Entry 5G03 (X-ray diffraction, 1.35 A resolution); this record covers chain A.

== Chain A ==
Molecule: Carbonic anhydrase 2
From: Homo sapiens
Notes: EC 4.2.1.1; fragment: catalytic domain
UniProt: P00918 (CAH2_HUMAN); the author numbering skips numbers that UniProt does not, so the offset changes along the chain: 1-125 = UniProt 1-125; 127-261 = UniProt 126-260
Amino-acid sequence (260 residues; row label = number of the first residue in the row; note: 1 number in that range is skipped by the numbering (no residue carries it; nothing is unmodelled there)):
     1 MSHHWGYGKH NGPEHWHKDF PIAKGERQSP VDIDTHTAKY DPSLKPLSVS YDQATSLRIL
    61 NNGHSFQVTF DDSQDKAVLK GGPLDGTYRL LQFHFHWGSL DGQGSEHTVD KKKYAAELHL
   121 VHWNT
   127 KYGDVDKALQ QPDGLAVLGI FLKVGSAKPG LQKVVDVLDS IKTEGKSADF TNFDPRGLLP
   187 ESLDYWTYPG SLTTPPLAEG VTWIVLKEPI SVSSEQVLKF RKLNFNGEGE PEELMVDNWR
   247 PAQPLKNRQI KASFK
Unresolved in the structure: 1-3
Construct notes: engineered mutation Ser65 (Ala in P00918), Gln67 (Asn in P00918), Thr69 (Glu in P00918), Leu91 (Ile in P00918), Val131 (Phe130 in P00918), Asp132 (Gly131 in P00918), Leu135 (Val134 in P00918), Glu170 (Lys169 in P00918), Ala204 (Leu203 in P00918), Gly206 (Cys205 in P00918)
Bound ions: Zn2+: His94, His96, His119 (together with psammaplin c)
Residues lining bound ligands: psammaplin c (OE2): His64, Gln92, His94, His96, Glu106, His119, Val121, Val131, Leu135, Leu141, Val143, Ser197, Leu198, Thr199, Thr200, Pro201, Pro202, Trp209
Curated features (UniProtKB/Swiss-Prot):
  - active site: His64 (Proton donor/acceptor)
  - binding site (Zn(2+)): His94, His96, His119
  - binding site (substrate): Thr199, Thr200
  - site: Tyr7 (Fine-tunes the proton-transfer properties of H-64), Asn62 (Fine-tunes the proton-transfer properties of H-64), Gln92 (Involved in the binding of some activators, including histamine and L-histidine)
  - modified residue: Ser2 (N-acetylserine), Ser166 (Phosphoserine), Ser173 (Phosphoserine)
What the authors report for this chain:
  - binding site for psammaplin c: Thr199

== Overview ==
Bound to chain A: psammaplin c. The Zn2+ site is built by His94, His96 and His119. UniProt lists active-site
residue His64, 3 Zn2+-binding residues and substrate-binding residues Thr199 and Thr200. From the paper: a
binding site for psammaplin c at Thr199.
Chain A is Carbonic anhydrase 2 (Homo sapiens); the structure, An unusual natural product primary sulfonamide:
synthesis, carbonic anhydrase inhibition and protein x-ray structure of Psammaplin ..., was determined by
X-ray diffraction, deposited together with 5A6H, 5G01, 5G0B and 5G0C.
